6I5C - chains C and D of the 6 polymer chains in the assembly; structure by X-ray diffraction, 2.95 A resolution.

[Chain C]
Protein: Tubulin alpha-1B chain
Source organism: Bos taurus
Reference sequence: P81947 (TBA1B_BOVIN); residue numbers follow UniProt; this construct covers 1-440
Amino-acid sequence (440 residues; row label = number of the first residue in the row):
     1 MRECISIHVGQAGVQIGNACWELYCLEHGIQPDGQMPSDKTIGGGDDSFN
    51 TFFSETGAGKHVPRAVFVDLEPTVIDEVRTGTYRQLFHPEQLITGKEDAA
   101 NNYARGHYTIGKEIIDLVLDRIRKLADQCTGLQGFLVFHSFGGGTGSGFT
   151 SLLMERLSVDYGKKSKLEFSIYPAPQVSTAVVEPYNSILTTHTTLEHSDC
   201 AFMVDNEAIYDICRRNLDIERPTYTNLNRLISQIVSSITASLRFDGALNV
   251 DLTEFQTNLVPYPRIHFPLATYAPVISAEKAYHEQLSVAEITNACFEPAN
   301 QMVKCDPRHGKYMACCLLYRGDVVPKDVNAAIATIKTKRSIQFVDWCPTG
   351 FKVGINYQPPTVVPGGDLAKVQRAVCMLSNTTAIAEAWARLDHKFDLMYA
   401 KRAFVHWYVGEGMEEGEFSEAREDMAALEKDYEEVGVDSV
Bound ions: Ca2+ site 1: Asp-39, Thr-41, Gly-44, Glu-55; Ca2+ site 2: Glu-284 (shared with 1 residue of chain B)
Residues lining bound ligands: GTP (guanosine-5'-triphosphate): Gly-10, Gln-11, Ala-12, Gln-15, Ile-16, Asp-69, Asp-98, Ala-99, Ala-100, Asn-101, Asn-102, Ser-140, Gly-142, Gly-143, Gly-144, Thr-145, Gly-146, Ile-171, Pro-173, Val-177, Ser-178, Thr-179, Glu-183, Asn-206, Tyr-224, Leu-227, Asn-228, Ile-231

[Chain D]
Protein: Tubulin beta-2B chain
Source organism: Bos taurus
Reference sequence: Q6B856 (TBB2B_BOVIN); the author numbering skips numbers that UniProt does not, so the offset changes along the chain: 1-42 = UniProt 1-42; 45-360 = UniProt 43-358; 369-441 = UniProt 359-431
Amino-acid sequence (431 residues; each row starts with the number of its first residue; note: 10 numbers in that range are skipped by the numbering (no residue carries them; nothing is unmodelled there)):
     1 MREIVHIQAGQCGNQIGAKFWEVISDEHGIDPTGSYHGDSDL
    45 QLERINVYYNEATGNKYVPRAILVDLEPGTMDSVRSGPFGQIFRPDNFVF
    95 GQSGAGNNWAKGHYTEGAELVDSVLDVVRKESESCDCLQGFQLTHSLGGG
   145 TGSGMGTLLISKIREEYPDRIMNTFSVMPSPKVSDTVVEPYNATLSVHQL
   195 VENTDETYCIDNEALYDICFRTLKLTTPTYGDLNHLVSATMSGVTTCLRF
   245 PGQLNADLRKLAVNMVPFPRLHFFMPGFAPLTSRGSQQYRALTVPELTQQ
   295 MFDSKNMMAACDPRHGRYLTVAAIFRGRMSMKEVDEQMLNVQNKNSSYFV
   345 EWIPNNVKTAVCDIPP
   369 RGLKMSATFIGNSTAIQELFKRISEQFTAMFRRKAFLHWYTGEGMDEMEF
   419 TEAESNMNDLVSEYQQYQDATAD
Disordered / not traced: 1, 277-285
Bound ions: Ca2+: Gln-11 (together with GDP)
Residues lining bound ligands: GDP (guanosine-5'-diphosphate): Gly-10, Gln-11, Cys-12, Gln-15, Ile-16, Asp-69, Glu-71, Ala-99, Asn-101, Ser-140, Gly-142, Gly-143, Gly-144, Thr-145, Gly-146, Ser-147, Val-171, Pro-173, Val-177, Ser-178, Glu-183, Asn-206, Leu-209, Tyr-224, Leu-227, Asn-228, Val-231
Curated features (UniProtKB/Swiss-Prot):
  - motif: Met-1 to Ile-4 (MREI motif)
  - binding site (GTP): Gln-11, Glu-71, Ser-140, Gly-144, Thr-145, Gly-146, Asn-206, Asn-228
  - binding site (Mg(2+)): Glu-71
  - modified residue: Ser-40 (Phosphoserine), Thr-57 (Phosphothreonine), Lys-60 (N6-acetyllysine), Ser-174 (Phosphoserine), Thr-287 (Phosphothreonine), Thr-292 (Phosphothreonine), Arg-320 (Omega-N-methylarginine)
  - cross-link (Glycyl lysine isopeptide (Lys-Gly)): Lys-60 (interchain with G-Cter in ubiquitin), Lys-326 (interchain with G-Cter in ubiquitin)

[How chain C and chain D interact]
Residue-residue contacts (54; chain C residue first):
  Gln-11(C) / Gln-247(D)  hydrogen bond
  Lys-96(C) / Asp-130(D)  salt bridge
  Glu-97(C) / Cys-131(D)
  Glu-97(C) / Arg-164(D)  salt bridge
  Asp-98(C) / Asp-251(D)
  Asp-98(C) / Lys-254(D)  salt bridge
  Ala-100(C) / Arg-253(D)
  Ala-100(C) / Lys-254(D)
  Ala-100(C) / Val-257(D)
  Asn-101(C) / Lys-254(D)
  Arg-105(C) / Arg-253(D)
  Pro-175(C) / Asn-349(D)
  Ser-178(C) / Lys-352(D)  hydrogen bond
  Thr-179(C) / Gln-247(D)
  Thr-179(C) / Leu-248(D)
  Thr-179(C) / Asn-258(D)  hydrogen bond (backbone-side chain)
  Ala-180(C) / Asn-258(D)
  Ala-180(C) / Lys-352(D)
  Val-181(C) / Asn-258(D)  hydrogen bond (backbone-side chain)
  Val-181(C) / Ile-347(D)  hydrophobic
  Val-181(C) / Pro-348(D)
  Tyr-210(C) / Asp-329(D)
  Glu-220(C) / Lys-326(D)
  Arg-221(C) / Met-325(D)
  Arg-221(C) / Lys-326(D)
  Arg-221(C) / Asp-329(D)  salt bridge
  Tyr-224(C) / Gln-247(D)
  Lys-394(C) / Asn-349(D)  hydrogen bond
  Leu-397(C) / Glu-345(D)
  Leu-397(C) / Trp-346(D)
  Leu-397(C) / Pro-348(D)  hydrophobic
  Leu-397(C) / Ala-440(D)  hydrophobic
  Met-398(C) / Trp-346(D)
  Met-398(C) / Pro-348(D)
  Lys-401(C) / Phe-262(D)
  Lys-401(C) / Trp-346(D)
  Lys-401(C) / Ala-438(D)
  Lys-401(C) / Thr-439(D)  hydrogen bond (side chain-backbone)
  Arg-402(C) / Phe-262(D)
  Ala-403(C) / Pro-261(D)
  Ala-403(C) / Phe-262(D)  hydrophobic
  Phe-404(C) / Val-257(D)
  Phe-404(C) / Asn-258(D)
  Phe-404(C) / Val-260(D)
  Phe-404(C) / Pro-261(D)  hydrogen bond (backbone-backbone)
  Phe-404(C) / Thr-314(D)
  Phe-404(C) / Ile-347(D)  hydrophobic
  His-406(C) / Val-260(D)  hydrogen bond (side chain-backbone)
  His-406(C) / Pro-261(D)
  His-406(C) / Phe-262(D)
  His-406(C) / Pro-263(D)
  Trp-407(C) / Ala-256(D)
  Trp-407(C) / Val-257(D)
  Trp-407(C) / Val-260(D)  hydrogen bond (side chain-backbone)
Interface residues without a listed pair, chain C (27 interface residues in all): Val-182, Glu-411
Interface residues without a listed pair, chain D (30 interface residues in all): Ile-165, Asn-350

[In short]
Chain C and chain D form an interface of 27 and 30 residues respectively; the contacts include 9 hydrogen
bonds and 4 salt bridges. Polar contacts include Lys-96(C)/Asp-130(D), Glu-97(C)/Arg-164(D) and
Asp-98(C)/Lys-254(D). Bound to chain C: GTP. Bound to chain D: GDP.
Chain C is Tubulin alpha-1B chain and chain D is Tubulin beta-2B chain, both from Bos taurus; the structure,
Long wavelength native-SAD phasing of Tubulin-Stathmin-TTL complex, was determined by X-ray diffraction (same
publication as 6I59).
